Entry 7YQH (electron microscopy, 5.60 A resolution (low resolution: residue-level contacts below are approximate; hydrogen-bond / salt-bridge calls are withheld)); this record covers chains D and E of the 8 polymer chains in the assembly.

[Chain D]
Molecule: DNA repair protein KRE29
From: Saccharomyces cerevisiae S288C
UniProt: P40026 (KRE29_YEAST); numbering as in UniProt (aligned over 1-464)
Chain sequence (464 residues; each row starts with the number of its first residue):
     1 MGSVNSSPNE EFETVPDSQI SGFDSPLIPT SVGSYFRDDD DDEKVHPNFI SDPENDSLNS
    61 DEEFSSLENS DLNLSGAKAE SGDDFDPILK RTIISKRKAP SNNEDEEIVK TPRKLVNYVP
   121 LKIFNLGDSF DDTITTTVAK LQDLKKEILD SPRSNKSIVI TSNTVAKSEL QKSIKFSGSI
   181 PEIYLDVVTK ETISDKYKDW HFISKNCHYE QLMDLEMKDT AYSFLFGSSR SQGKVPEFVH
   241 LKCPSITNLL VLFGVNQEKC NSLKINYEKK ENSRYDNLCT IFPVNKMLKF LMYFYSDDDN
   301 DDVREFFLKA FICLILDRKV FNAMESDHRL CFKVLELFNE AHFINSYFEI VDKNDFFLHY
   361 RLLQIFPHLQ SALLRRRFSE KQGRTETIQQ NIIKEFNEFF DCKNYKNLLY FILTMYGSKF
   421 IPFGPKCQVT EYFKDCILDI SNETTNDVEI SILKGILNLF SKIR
Unresolved in the structure: 1-85, 411
Swiss-Prot annotation at these positions:
  - modified residue (Phosphoserine): Ser-81, Ser-101

[Chain E]
Molecule: Non-structural maintenance of chromosome element 5
From: Saccharomyces cerevisiae S288C
UniProt: Q03718 (NSE5_YEAST); residues 1-556 here = UniProt positions 1-556
Chain sequence (556 residues; numbered 1 to 556; the number before each row is that of its first residue):
     1 MDGALINSVL YVSPRNGAHY FVELTEKHLL AFEMLNSMCL LENYDHVLLF LECQFGKSHN
    61 LAVIPFDIIL VLFTLSTLSE YYKEPILRAN DPYNTSRETL SRRALKLLQK YLAILKEFDS
   121 EQYNLYDLEL LRCQFFLAID TLTPKKQKWG FDRFRRTKSE SGVTYRQNAS VDPELDQAKT
   181 FKNPYRSYIS CLEQRNTILG NRLLNLKLNE PGEFINMILW TLSNSLQEST PLFLSSHEIW
   241 MPLLEILIDL FSCRQDYFIQ HEVAQNVSKS LFVQRLSESP LAVFFESLNT RNFANRFSEY
   301 VFLNCDYKLP SDNYATPVHP VYNGENTIVD TYIPTIKCSP LYKSQKSLAL RRKLIGSCFK
   361 LLLRVPDGHR LITPRIVADD VIQGISRTLA SFNDILQFKK FFMTENLSQE SYFIPLLAEG
   421 TLSEILKDTQ ECVVILTLVE NLSDGVSFCN EVIGLVKSKC FAFTEQCSQA SYEEAVLNIE
   481 KCDVCLLVLL RYLLHLIGTE AILDAKEQLE MLHAIEKNDS GRRQWAKALN LGNDPPLLYP
   541 IVSQMFGVHD KSVIIE
Unresolved in the structure: 1, 151-178

[Interface between chain D and chain E]
Pairs across the interface (71):
  Phe-176(D) with Ile-333(E)
  Pro-181(D) with Asp-330(E); Ile-333(E)
  Ile-183(D) with Asp-330(E)
  Tyr-184(D) with Thr-331(E)
  Ile-193(D) with Tyr-93(E)
  Ser-194(D) with Tyr-93(E); Arg-97(E)
  Asp-195(D) with Arg-97(E)
  Lys-196(D) with Arg-88(E); Pro-92(E); Asn-94(E); Arg-97(E)
  Tyr-197(D) with Arg-88(E)
  Tyr-209(D) with Lys-337(E); Cys-338(E); Ser-339(E)
  Met-213(D) with Ser-339(E)
  Glu-216(D) with Ser-339(E); Tyr-342(E)
  Met-217(D) with Leu-341(E)
  Thr-220(D) with Lys-400(E)
  Ser-223(D) with Met-545(E)
  Phe-224(D) with Met-545(E)
  Leu-225(D) with Met-403(E)
  Leu-278(D) with Ile-333(E); Thr-335(E)
  Cys-279(D) with Thr-335(E)
  Thr-280(D) with Thr-335(E)
  Ile-281(D) with Thr-335(E); Ile-336(E); Lys-337(E)
  Pro-283(D) with Lys-337(E)
  Lys-286(D) with Tyr-342(E); Gln-345(E)
  Arg-318(D) with Arg-97(E)
  Phe-321(D) with Glu-98(E); Lys-106(E)
  Asn-322(D) with Arg-97(E); Glu-98(E); Arg-102(E)
  Met-324(D) with Arg-102(E); Lys-106(E)
  Glu-325(D) with Tyr-342(E)
  Ser-326(D) with Lys-106(E); Gln-109(E)
  Phe-357(D) with Arg-97(E)
  Gln-364(D) with Ser-96(E)
  Pro-367(D) with Phe-55(E)
  Gln-370(D) with Lys-57(E)
  Lys-406(D) with Tyr-93(E)
  Leu-409(D) with Thr-95(E)
  Tyr-410(D) with Thr-95(E); Arg-97(E)
  Leu-413(D) with Thr-95(E)
  Tyr-416(D) with Lys-57(E)
  Phe-423(D) with Cys-53(E)
  Glu-449(D) with Tyr-93(E)
  Ile-452(D) with Tyr-93(E)
  Ile-456(D) with His-46(E); Leu-49(E)
  Leu-459(D) with Met-34(E); Met-38(E); His-46(E); Phe-50(E)
  Phe-460(D) with Cys-53(E)
  Lys-462(D) with Met-34(E)
  Ile-463(D) with Phe-50(E); Cys-53(E); Gln-54(E)
  Arg-464(D) with Leu-30(E)
Other interface residues (no listed pair), chain D (57 interface residues in all): Ile-180, Val-187, Phe-282, Ala-323, Tyr-360, Arg-361, His-368, Gly-417, Val-448, Gly-455
Other interface residues (no listed pair), chain E (43 interface residues in all): Lys-27, Glu-52, Gly-56, Leu-105, Lys-110, Pro-334, Pro-340, Gln-544

[Summary]
The interface between chain D and chain E involves 57 residues on one side and 43 on the other.
Here chain D is DNA repair protein KRE29 and chain E is Non-structural maintenance of chromosome element 5,
both from Saccharomyces cerevisiae S288C. Entry 7YQH (Cryo-EM structure of 8-subunit Smc5/6) was determined by
electron microscopy (same publication as 7YLM, 7YMD, 8HQS, 8I13, 8I21, 8I4U and 6 further entries).
